PDB entry 8HH6 | electron microscopy, 2.90 A resolution | chains B and G of the 7 polymer chains in the assembly

[Chain B]
Molecule: ATP synthase subunit alpha
Source organism: Bacillus sp. PS3
Notes: EC 7.1.2.2
Reference sequence: A0A0M3VGF9 (A0A0M3VGF9_BACP3); residue numbers follow UniProt; this construct covers 2-502
Amino-acid sequence (501 residues; each row starts with the number of its first residue):
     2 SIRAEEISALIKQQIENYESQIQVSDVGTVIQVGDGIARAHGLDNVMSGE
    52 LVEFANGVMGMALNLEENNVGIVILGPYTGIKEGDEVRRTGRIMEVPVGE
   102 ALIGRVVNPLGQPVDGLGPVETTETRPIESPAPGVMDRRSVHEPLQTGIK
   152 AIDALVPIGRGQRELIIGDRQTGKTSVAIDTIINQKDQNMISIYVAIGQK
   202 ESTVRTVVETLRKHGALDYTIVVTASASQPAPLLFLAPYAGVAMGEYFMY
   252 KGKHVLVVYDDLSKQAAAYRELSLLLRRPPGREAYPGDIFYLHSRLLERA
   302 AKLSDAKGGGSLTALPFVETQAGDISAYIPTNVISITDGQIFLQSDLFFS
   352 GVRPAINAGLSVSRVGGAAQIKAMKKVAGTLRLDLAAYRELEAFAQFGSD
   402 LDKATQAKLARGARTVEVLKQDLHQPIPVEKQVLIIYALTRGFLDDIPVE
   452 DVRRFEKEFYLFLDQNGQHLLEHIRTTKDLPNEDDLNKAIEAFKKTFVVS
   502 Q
Not modelled in the structure: 2-23, 502
Sequence notes: conflict Pro132 (Arg in A0A0M3VGF9), Ser193 (Cys in A0A0M3VGF9), Phe463 (Trp in A0A0M3VGF9)
Bound ions: Mg2+: Thr176 (together with ATP)
Small-molecule neighbours:
  - ATP (adenosine-5'-triphosphate), molecule 1: Asp170, Arg171, Gln172, Thr173, Gly174, Lys175, Thr176, Ser177, Gln200, Phe349, Arg354, Gln422, Asp423, Leu424
  - ATP, molecule 2: Ile335, Ser336, Val363, Ser364, Arg365

[Chain G]
Molecule: ATP synthase gamma chain
Source organism: Bacillus sp. PS3
Reference sequence: A0A0M4TPJ7 (A0A0M4TPJ7_BACP3); numbering as in UniProt (aligned over 2-285)
Amino-acid sequence (284 residues; each row starts with the number of its first residue):
     2 ASLRDIKTRINATKKTSQITKAMEMVSTSKLNRAEQNAKSFVPYMEKIQE
    52 VVANVALGAGGASHPMLVSRPVKKTGYLVITSDRGLAGAYNSNVLRLVYQ
   102 TIQKRHASPDEYAIIVIGRVGLSFFRKRNMPVILDITRLPDQPSFADIKE
   152 IARKTVGLFADGTFDELYMYYNHYVSAIQQEVTERKLLPLTDLAENKQRT
   202 VYEFEPSQEEILDVLLPQYAESLIYGALLDAKASEHAARMTAMKNATDNA
   252 NELIRTLTLSYNRARQAAITQEITEIVAGANALQ
Not modelled in the structure: 285

[Interface between chain B and chain G]
Pairs across the interface (6):
  Arg278(B) - Asn282(G)
  Pro281(B) - Thr275(G)
  Pro281(B) - Ala279(G)
  Arg283(B) - Gln272(G)
  Glu284(B) - Gln272(G)
  Asp325(B) - Arg264(G)  salt bridge
Other interface residues (no listed pair), chain B (6 interface residues in all): Gly282

[Overview]
6 residues of chain B face 5 of chain G across their interface; the contacts include 1 salt bridge. Its one
salt-bridged contact is Asp325(B)-Arg264(G). Bound to chain B: ATP.
Chain B is ATP synthase subunit alpha and chain G is ATP synthase gamma chain, both from Bacillus sp. PS3; the
structure, F1 domain of FoF1-ATPase from Bacillus PS3,step waiting,highATP, was determined by electron
microscopy, deposited together with 8HH1, 8HH2, 8HH3, 8HH4, 8HH5, 8HH7 and 5 further entries.
